PDB entry 5LI1 | X-ray diffraction, 2.00 A resolution | chains A and B

# Chain A
Name: Protein kinase C iota type
Source organism: Homo sapiens
Notes: EC 2.7.11.13
UniProt: P41743 (KPCI_HUMAN); residues 248-596 here = UniProt positions 248-596
Amino-acid sequence (354 residues; numbered 243 to 596; the number before each row is that of its first residue):
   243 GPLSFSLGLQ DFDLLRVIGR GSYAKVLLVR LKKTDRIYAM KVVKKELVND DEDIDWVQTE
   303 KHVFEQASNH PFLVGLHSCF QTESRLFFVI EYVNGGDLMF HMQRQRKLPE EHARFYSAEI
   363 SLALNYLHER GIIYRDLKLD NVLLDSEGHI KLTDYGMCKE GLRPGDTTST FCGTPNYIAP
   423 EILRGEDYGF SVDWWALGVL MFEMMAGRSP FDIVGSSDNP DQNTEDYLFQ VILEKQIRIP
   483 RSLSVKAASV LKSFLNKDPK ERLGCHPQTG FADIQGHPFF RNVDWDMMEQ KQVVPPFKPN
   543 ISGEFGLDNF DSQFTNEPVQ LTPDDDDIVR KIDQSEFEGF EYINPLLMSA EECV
Not modelled in the structure: 243-245, 456-465, 590-596
Sequence notes: expression tag (243-247)
Modified positions: Thr-412 (phosphothreonine; TPO); Ser-484 (phosphoserine; SEP); Thr-564 (phosphothreonine; TPO)
Metal / ion sites: Mg2+ site 1 near Asp-292 (its only coordinating residue here); K+: Ala-309, His-312, Leu-315; Mg2+ site 2: Asn-383, Asp-396 (together with AMP-PNP)
Small-molecule neighbours: AMP-PNP (ANP; phosphoaminophosphonic acid-adenylate ester): Ile-260, Gly-261, Arg-262, Gly-263, Ser-264, Tyr-265, Ala-266, Val-268, Ala-281, Lys-283, Val-316, Ile-332, Glu-333, Tyr-334, Val-335, Asp-339, Asp-382, Asn-383, Leu-385, Thr-395, Asp-396, Phe-552
From the paper describing this entry:
  - contacts within the chain: Lys-283/Glu-302 (salt bridge)
  - binding site for AMP-PNP: Lys-283
  - conformationally variable residues (order/disorder transition): Ile-455 to Thr-466
  - mutagenesis - D339A/D382A: decreased binding to Par3

# Chain B
Name: Par-3 partitioning defective 3 homolog (C. elegans)
Source organism: Xenopus tropicalis
UniProt: Q28E03 (Q28E03_XENTR); residues 1-20 here correspond to UniProt positions 271-290 (UniProt number = residue number + 270)
Amino-acid sequence (20 residues; numbered 1 to 20; the number before each row is that of its first residue):
     1 LAFQREGFGR QSMSEKRTKQ

# How chain A and chain B interact
Residue-residue contacts - 62 pairs, chain A then chain B:
  Arg-262(A) with Glu-6(B)
  Ser-264(A) with Ser-12(B), hydrogen bond (side chain-backbone); Lys-19(B)
  Tyr-265(A) with Ser-12(B); Met-13(B); Ser-14(B), hydrogen bond (side chain-backbone); Arg-17(B); Thr-18(B)
  Leu-289(A) with Thr-18(B)
  Glu-294(A) with Lys-16(B)
  Asp-295(A) with Lys-16(B); Arg-17(B); Thr-18(B), hydrogen bond
  Trp-298(A) with Arg-17(B)
  Asp-339(A) with Arg-5(B), salt bridge
  Met-341(A) with Phe-3(B), hydrophobic; Arg-5(B); Arg-10(B)
  Phe-342(A) with Arg-5(B)
  Met-344(A) with Phe-3(B), hydrophobic
  Gln-345(A) with Phe-3(B), hydrogen bond (side chain-backbone)
  Asp-378(A) with Ser-12(B), hydrogen bond
  Lys-380(A) with Arg-10(B), hydrogen bond (side chain-backbone); Ser-12(B), hydrogen bond
  Leu-381(A) with Phe-3(B), hydrophobic
  Asp-382(A) with Arg-5(B)
  Gly-398(A) with Arg-17(B), hydrogen bond (backbone-side chain)
  Met-399(A) with Ser-12(B); Met-13(B); Ser-14(B); Arg-17(B), hydrogen bond
  Ser-411(A) with Glu-15(B)
  Thr-412(A) with Ser-14(B); Glu-15(B); Lys-16(B)
  Phe-413(A) with Met-13(B), hydrophobic; Ser-14(B); Glu-15(B), hydrogen bond (backbone-side chain)
  Cys-414(A) with Met-13(B); Ser-14(B)
  Gly-415(A) with Ser-12(B); Met-13(B), hydrogen bond (backbone-backbone)
  Thr-416(A) with Gly-9(B); Arg-10(B); Gln-11(B); Ser-12(B), hydrogen bond
  Pro-417(A) with Gly-9(B); Gln-11(B)
  Asn-418(A) with Gly-9(B), hydrogen bond (backbone-backbone); Arg-10(B)
  Tyr-419(A) with Arg-10(B), hydrogen bond
  Glu-445(A) with Phe-3(B); Arg-10(B), salt bridge
  Gly-449(A) with Ala-2(B); Phe-3(B)
  Arg-450(A) with Phe-3(B)
  Ser-451(A) with Arg-10(B)
  Ile-455(A) with Phe-8(B)
  Thr-466(A) with Phe-8(B)
  Glu-467(A) with Phe-8(B)
  Leu-470(A) with Gly-9(B)
  Phe-556(A) with Arg-5(B)
Other interface residues (no listed pair), chain A (40 interface residues in all): Gly-263, Asn-291, Asp-553, Gln-555
Other interface residues (no listed pair), chain B (17 interface residues in all): Gln-20
Interface features reported in the paper:
  - interface residues, chain A: Ser-264(A), Tyr-265(A), Asp-295(A), Trp-298(A), Asp-339(A), Met-341(A), Met-344(A), Asp-378(A), Lys-380(A), Leu-381(A), Asp-382(A), Thr-416(A), Tyr-419(A), Glu-445(A)

# Overview
The interface between chain A and chain B involves 40 residues on one side and 17 on the other; the contacts
include 14 hydrogen bonds and 2 salt bridges. Polar contacts include Asp-339(A)/Arg-5(B), Glu-445(A)/Arg-10(B)
and Ser-264(A)/Ser-12(B). The paper reports a binding site for AMP-PNP at Lys-283(A); D339A/D382A of chain A
reduce binding to Par3.
Here chain A is Protein kinase C iota type (Homo sapiens) and chain B is Par-3 partitioning defective 3
homolog (C. elegans) (Xenopus tropicalis). Entry 5LI1 (Structure of a Par3-inhibitory peptide bound to PKCiota
core kinase domain) was determined by X-ray diffraction, deposited together with 5LI9 and 5LIH.
